Entry 5L2K (X-ray diffraction, 3.20 A resolution); this record covers chains A and D of the 4 polymer chains in the assembly.

== Chain A ==
Name: T-cell surface glycoprotein CD1b
Source organism: Homo sapiens
UniProt: P29016 (CD1B_HUMAN); residues 2-278 here correspond to UniProt positions 20-296 (UniProt number = residue number + 18)
Sequence (300 residues; each row starts with the number of its first residue):
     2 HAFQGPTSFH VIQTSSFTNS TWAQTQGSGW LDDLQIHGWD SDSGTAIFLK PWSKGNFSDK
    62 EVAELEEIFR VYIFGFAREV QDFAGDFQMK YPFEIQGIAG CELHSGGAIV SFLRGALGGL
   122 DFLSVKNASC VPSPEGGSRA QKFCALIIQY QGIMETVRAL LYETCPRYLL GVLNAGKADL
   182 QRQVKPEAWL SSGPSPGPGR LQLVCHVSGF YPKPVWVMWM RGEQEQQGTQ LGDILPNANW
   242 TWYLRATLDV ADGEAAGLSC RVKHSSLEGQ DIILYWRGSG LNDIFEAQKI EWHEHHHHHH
Unresolved in the structure: 2-3, 280-301
Cystine bridges: Cys102-Cys166, Cys131-Cys145, Cys206-Cys261
Covalent attachments: N-acetylglucosamine (NAG) linked to Asn20, Asn57, Asn128
Construct notes: engineered mutation Ala160 (Ile178 in P29016); expression tag (279-301)
Ligand contacts:
  - tetracosyl palmitate (6UL): Val12, Ile13, Gln14, Gly28, Ser29, Gly30, His38, Trp40, Ala47, Phe70, Tyr73, Ile74, Phe77, Val81, Phe84, Phe88, Met90, Ile96, Gln97, Gly98, Ile99, Ala100, Leu114, Arg115, Gly116, Ala117, Phe123, Leu124, Phe144
  - c36 gmm (70E; 6-O-[(2R,3R)-3-hydroxy-2-tetradecyldocosanoyl]-alpha-L-idopyranose): Phe10, Val12, His38, Phe49, Ser54, Lys55, Val63, Leu66, Ile69, Phe70, Val72, Tyr73, Gly76, Phe77, Glu80, Ala100, Leu114, Leu124, Val126, Cys131, Ile148, Tyr151, Gly153, Ile154, Met155, Thr157, Val158, Leu161, Leu162, Thr165, Cys166, Tyr169
Swiss-Prot annotation at these positions:
  - glycosylation (N-linked (GlcNAc...) asparagine): Asn20, Asn57, Asn128, Asn240
What the authors report for this chain:
  - conformationally variable residues (helix shift, side-chain flip): Phe84, Phe88, Phe144, Ala146 to Gln150, Tyr151, Gln152
  - binding site for c36 gmm: Ile154, Thr157
  - mutagenesis - R79A, Y151A: unchanged binding to GEM21 TCR
  - mutagenesis - R79A: increased binding to GEM42 TCR
  - mutagenesis - E68A: abolished binding to GEM21 TCR

== Chain D ==
Name: GEM42 TCR alpha chain
Source organism: Homo sapiens
Sequence (204 residues; numbered 1 to 221 plus 3 insertion-coded residues; 20 numbers in that range are skipped by the numbering (no residue carries them; nothing is unmodelled there); the number before each row is that of its first residue; a row labelled like 84A-84C holds insertion residues (84A, then the next letters in order)):
     1 GQNIDQ
     8 PTEMTATEGA IVQINCTYQT SGFNG
    39 LFWYQQHAGE APTFLSYNVL DG
    66 LEEKG
    78 RFSSFLS
84A-84C RSK
    85 GYSYLLLKEL QMKDSASYLC AVRN
   110 TGGFKTIFGA GTRLFVKANI QNPDPAVYQL RDSKSSDKSV CLFTDFDSQT NVSQSKDSDV
   170 YITDKCVLDM RSMDFKSNSA VAWSNKSDFA CANAFNNSII PEDTFFPSPE SS
Unresolved in the structure: 203-221
Cystine bridges: Cys23-Cys104, Cys150-Cys200
Ligand contacts: c36 gmm (70E; 6-O-[(2R,3R)-3-hydroxy-2-tetradecyldocosanoyl]-alpha-L-idopyranose): Asn31, Tyr55, Arg107, Gly111, Gly112, Phe113
What the authors report for this chain:
  - binding site for c36 gmm: Asn31, Arg107, Gly111

== Chain A / chain D interface ==
Pairs across the interface (17):
  Glu68(A) with Phe113(D)
  Ile69(A) with Thr110(D); Phe113(D), hydrophobic
  Val72(A) with Phe113(D), hydrophobic
  Gln152(A) with Val57(D); Leu58(D)
  Gly153(A) with Asn31(D); Tyr55(D)
  Glu156(A) with Asn31(D); Val57(D); Leu58(D); Arg84A(D), salt bridge
  Thr157(A) with Asn31(D), hydrogen bond; Gly111(D)
  Arg159(A) with Phe30(D); Arg84A(D)
  Ala160(A) with Thr110(D)
Interface residues without a listed pair, chain A (10 interface residues in all): Glu164
Interface residues without a listed pair, chain D (12 interface residues in all): Ser28, Gly29, Arg107
Interface features reported in the paper:
  - specific contacts: Gln152(A)-Val57(D) (hydrophobic contact), Gly153(A)-Tyr55(D) (backbone contact), Glu156(A)-Leu58(D) (hydrophobic contact), Thr157(A)-Asn31(D) (hydrogen bond)
  - interface residues, chain A: Glu68(A), Ile69(A), Val72(A), Tyr151(A), Glu156(A), Arg159(A), Glu164(A)
  - hot spots on chain A (mutagenesis) - E68A, I69A (>5-fold), V72A (>5-fold), T157A (>5-fold): decreased binding to GEM42 TCR

== Overview ==
Chain A and chain D form an interface of 10 and 12 residues respectively, with 1 hydrogen bond and 1 salt
bridge. Polar contacts include Glu156(A)-Arg84A(D) and Thr157(A)-Asn31(D). The authors report hydrophobic
contacts between Gln152(A) and Val57(D) and Glu156(A) and Leu58(D); a backbone contact between Gly153(A) and
Tyr55(D); a hydrogen bond between Thr157(A) and Asn31(D). From the paper: a binding site for c36 gmm at
Ile154(A), Thr157(A) and Asn31(D) among others; E68A, I69A and V72A of chain A, among others, reduce binding
to GEM42 TCR; 6 substitutions were tested in all.
Here chain A is T-cell surface glycoprotein CD1b and chain D is GEM42 TCR alpha chain, both from Homo sapiens.
Entry 5L2K (Crystal structure of GEM42 TCR-CD1b-GMM complex) was determined by X-ray diffraction (same
publication as 5L2J).
